Entry 4FFP (X-ray diffraction, 2.00 A resolution); this record covers chain A.

== Chain A ==
Name: Putative uncharacterized protein
Source organism: Methanosarcina barkeri
UniProtKB: Q46E79 (Q46E79_METBF); numbering as in UniProt (aligned over 1-363)
Amino-acid sequence (363 residues; numbered 1 to 363; the number before each row is that of its first residue):
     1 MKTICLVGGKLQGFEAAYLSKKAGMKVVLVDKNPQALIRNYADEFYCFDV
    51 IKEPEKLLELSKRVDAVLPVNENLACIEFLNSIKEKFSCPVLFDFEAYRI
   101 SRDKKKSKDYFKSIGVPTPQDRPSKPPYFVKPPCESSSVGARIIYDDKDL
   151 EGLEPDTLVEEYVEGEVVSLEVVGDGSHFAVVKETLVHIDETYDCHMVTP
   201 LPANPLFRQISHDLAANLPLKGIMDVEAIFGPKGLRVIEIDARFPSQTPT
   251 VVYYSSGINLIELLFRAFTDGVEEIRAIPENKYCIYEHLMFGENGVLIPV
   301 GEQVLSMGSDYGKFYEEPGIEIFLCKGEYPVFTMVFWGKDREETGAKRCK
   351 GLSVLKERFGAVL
Disordered / not traced: 146-151, 276-279
Ion coordination: Mg2+ site 1: Glu227, Glu239 (together with ADP, phosphate ion); Mg2+ site 2: Glu239, Asp241 (together with ADP, phosphate ion)
Small-molecule neighbours:
  - L-lysine-Ne-D-ornithine (0TF): Lys10, Leu11, Gln12, Val70, Asn71, Glu72, Ser136, Ser137, Ser169, Glu171, Asp225, Glu227, Arg243, Pro245, Ser246, Gln247, Thr248, Glu302
  - ADP (adenosine-5'-diphosphate): Val7, Gly8, Gly9, Lys10, Gln12, Val30, Asp31, Lys32, Asn33, Phe48, Asp49, Val50, Ile51, Val70, Asn71, Glu72, Asn73, Cys76
  - ADP: Lys104, Pro119, Phe129, Lys131, Glu135, Ser136, Ser137, Ser138, Val139, Ala141, Glu160, Glu161, Tyr162, Val163, Val167, Ile189, Tyr193, Glu227, Ile229, Ile238, Glu239, Asp241, Arg243
Swiss-Prot annotation at these positions:
  - binding site (ATP): Lys10, Asp31, Asp49, Val50, Glu72, Asn73
  - binding site (L-lysine): Leu11, Gln12, Glu72, Ser246, Glu302
  - binding site (ADP): Lys104, Lys131, Ser138, Glu160 to Val163, Glu239
  - binding site (D-ornithine): Ser169 to Glu171, Asp225, Arg243 to Thr248, Glu302
  - binding site (Mg(2+)): Glu227, Glu239, Asp241

== In short ==
Chain A binds L-lysine-Ne-D-ornithine and ADP. Glu227 and Glu239 coordinate Mg2+ site 1. The Mg2+ site 2 is
built by Glu239 and Asp241. Curated annotation (UniProt) lists 6 ATP-binding residues, 5 L-lysine-binding
residues, 8 ADP-binding residues and 11 D-ornithine-binding residues.
Chain A is Putative uncharacterized protein (Methanosarcina barkeri); the structure, PylC in complex with
L-lysine-Ne-D-ornithine (cocrystallized with L-lysine and D-ornithine), was determined by X-ray diffraction
(same publication as 4FFL, 4FFM, 4FFN and 4FFR).
